PDB entry 6JPI | X-ray diffraction, 3.14 A resolution | chains C and E of the 6 polymer chains in the assembly

Chain C:
Molecule: HTH cro/C1-type domain-containing protein
Source organism: Pseudomonas aeruginosa (strain ATCC 15692 / DSM 22644 / CIP 104116 / JCM 14847 / LMG 12228 / 1C / PRS 101 / PAO1)
UniProt: Q9HVC1 (Q9HVC1_PSEAE); residues 1-101 here = UniProt positions 1-101
Amino-acid sequence (109 residues; each row starts with the number of its first residue):
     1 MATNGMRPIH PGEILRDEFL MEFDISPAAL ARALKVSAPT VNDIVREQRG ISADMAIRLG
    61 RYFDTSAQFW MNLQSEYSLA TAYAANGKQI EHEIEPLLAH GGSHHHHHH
Unresolved in the structure: 1-6, 98-109
Sequence notes: expression tag (102-109)

Chain E:
Molecule: 28-nt DNA strand
Sequence (28 nucleotides; row label = number of the first residue in the row):
     1 CATTAACCCT TAACGTTAAG CGTTAACT

How chain C and chain E interact:
Contacting residue pairs (12; chain C residue first):
  Val-36(C) with DG15(E), phosphate contact
  Ser-37(C) with DG15(E), hydrogen bond to the phosphate; DT16(E), base contact
  Pro-39(C) with DT16(E), base contact
  Thr-40(C) with DC14(E), sugar contact; DG15(E), hydrogen bond to the phosphate
  Arg-49(C) with DA13(E), sugar contact; DC14(E), salt bridge to the phosphate
  Gly-50(C) with DA13(E), hydrogen bond to the phosphate
  Ser-52(C) with DA13(E), phosphate contact; DC14(E), hydrogen bond to the phosphate
  Met-55(C) with DC14(E), phosphate contact
Also at the interface, not in a pair above, chain C (9 interface residues in all): Ile-51
Also at the interface, not in a pair above, chain E (5 interface residues in all): DT17

Overview:
Chain C and chain E form an interface of 9 and 5 residues respectively; the contacts include 4 hydrogen bonds
and 1 salt bridge. Among the polar pairs are Ser-37(C)/DG15(E), Thr-40(C)/DG15(E) and Gly-50(C)/DA13(E).
Here chain C is HTH cro/C1-type domain-containing protein (Pseudomonas aeruginosa (strain ATCC 15692 / DSM
22644 / CIP 104116 / JCM 14847 / LMG 12228 / 1C / PRS 101 / PAO1)) and chain E is a 28-nt DNA strand. Entry
6JPI (Crystal structure of PA4674 in complex with its operator DNA (28bp) from Pseudomonas aeruginosa) was
determined by X-ray diffraction.
